7QWG - chains A and B of the 3 polymer chains in the assembly; structure by electron microscopy, 3.38 A resolution.

== Chain A (and B) ==
Protein: Transmembrane protein 106B
From: Homo sapiens
Notes: chain B of this document is another copy of the same molecule, construct and numbering; everything in this record applies to it too
UniProt: Q9NUM4 (T106B_HUMAN); numbering as in UniProt (aligned over 1-274)
Sequence (274 residues; each row starts with the number of its first residue):
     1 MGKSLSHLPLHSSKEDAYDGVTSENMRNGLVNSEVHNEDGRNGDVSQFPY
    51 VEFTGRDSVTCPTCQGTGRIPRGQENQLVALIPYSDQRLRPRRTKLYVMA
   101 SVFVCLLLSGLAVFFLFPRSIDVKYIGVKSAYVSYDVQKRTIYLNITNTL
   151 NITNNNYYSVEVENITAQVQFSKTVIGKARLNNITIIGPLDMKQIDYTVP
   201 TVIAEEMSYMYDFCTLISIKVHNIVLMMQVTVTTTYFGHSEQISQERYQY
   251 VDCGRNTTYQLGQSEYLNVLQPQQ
Unresolved in the structure: 1-119, 255-274
UniProt features mapped onto this chain:
  - modified residue: Ser33 (Phosphoserine)
  - lipidation: Gly2 (N-myristoyl glycine)
  - glycosylation (N-linked (GlcNAc...) asparagine): Asn145, Asn151, Asn164, Asn183, Asn256
  - natural variant: Asp252 (D252N: In HLD16)
  - mutagenesis: Met210 to Phe213 (Highly decreased number of infected cells by SARS-CoV-2. No effect on infection with HCoV-229E), Met210 (M210A: Decreased number of infected cells by SARS-CoV-2. No effect on infection with HCoV-229E), Phe213 (F213A: Decreased number of infected cells by SARS-CoV-2. No effect on infection with HCoV-229E)
Disulfides: Cys214-Cys253
Reported in the primary citation:
  - post-translational modification sites: Asn145, Asn151, Asn164, Asn183
  - conformationally variable residues: Ala167 to Ile187

== Interface between chain A and chain B ==
Pairs across the interface (320):
  Ser120(A) - Ser120(B)
  Ile121(A) - Ser120(B)  hydrogen bond (backbone-backbone)
  Ile121(A) - Ile121(B)
  Ile121(A) - Asp122(B)  hydrogen bond (backbone-backbone)
  Asp122(A) - Asp122(B)
  Asp122(A) - Val123(B)
  Val123(A) - Val123(B)
  Lys124(A) - Asp122(B)  salt bridge
  Lys124(A) - Val123(B)  hydrogen bond (backbone-backbone)
  Lys124(A) - Lys124(B)
  Lys124(A) - Tyr125(B)  hydrogen bond (backbone-backbone)
  Tyr125(A) - Tyr125(B)  hydrophobic
  Ile126(A) - Tyr125(B)  hydrogen bond (backbone-backbone)
  Ile126(A) - Ile126(B)
  Ile126(A) - Gly127(B)  hydrogen bond (backbone-backbone)
  Gly127(A) - Gly127(B)
  Val128(A) - Ile126(B)
  Val128(A) - Val128(B)  hydrogen bond (backbone-backbone)
  Val128(A) - Lys129(B)  hydrogen bond (backbone-backbone)
  Ser130(A) - Ile126(B)
  Ser130(A) - Ser130(B)
  Ser130(A) - Ala131(B)  hydrogen bond (backbone-backbone)
  Ala131(A) - Ala131(B)
  Ala131(A) - Tyr132(B)
  Tyr132(A) - Ala131(B)
  Tyr132(A) - Tyr132(B)  hydrogen bond (backbone-backbone)
  Val133(A) - Tyr132(B)  hydrogen bond (backbone-backbone)
  Val133(A) - Val133(B)
  Val133(A) - Ser134(B)  hydrogen bond (backbone-backbone)
  Ser134(A) - Ser134(B)
  Tyr135(A) - Ser134(B)  hydrogen bond (backbone-backbone)
  Tyr135(A) - Tyr135(B)  hydrophobic
  Tyr135(A) - Asp136(B)  hydrogen bond (backbone-backbone)
  Asp136(A) - Asp136(B)
  Val137(A) - Asp136(B)  hydrogen bond (backbone-backbone)
  Val137(A) - Val137(B)
  Val137(A) - Gln138(B)  hydrogen bond (backbone-backbone)
  Val137(A) - Thr141(B)
  Gln138(A) - Gln138(B)  hydrogen bond
  Gln138(A) - Lys139(B)  hydrogen bond (backbone-backbone)
  Gln138(A) - Thr141(B)  hydrogen bond (backbone-side chain)
  Lys139(A) - Lys139(B)
  Lys139(A) - Thr141(B)
  Arg140(A) - Lys139(B)  hydrogen bond (backbone-backbone)
  Arg140(A) - Arg140(B)
  Thr141(A) - Thr141(B)
  Thr141(A) - Ile142(B)  hydrogen bond (backbone-backbone)
  Ile142(A) - Ile142(B)
  Tyr143(A) - Ile142(B)  hydrogen bond (backbone-backbone)
  Tyr143(A) - Tyr143(B)
  Tyr143(A) - Leu144(B)  hydrogen bond (backbone-backbone)
  Tyr143(A) - Ile146(B)  hydrophobic
  Leu144(A) - Leu144(B)  hydrophobic
  Leu144(A) - Ile146(B)
  Asn145(A) - Asn145(B)
  Ile146(A) - Asn145(B)
  Ile146(A) - Ile146(B)
  Ile146(A) - Thr147(B)  hydrogen bond (backbone-backbone)
  Thr147(A) - Thr147(B)
  Asn148(A) - Thr147(B)  hydrogen bond (backbone-backbone)
  Asn148(A) - Asn148(B)
  Asn148(A) - Thr149(B)  hydrogen bond (backbone-backbone)
  Thr149(A) - Thr149(B)
  Leu150(A) - Thr149(B)  hydrogen bond (backbone-backbone)
  Leu150(A) - Leu150(B)
  Leu150(A) - Asn151(B)  hydrogen bond (backbone-backbone)
  Asn151(A) - Asn151(B)
  Ile152(A) - Tyr132(B)
  Ile152(A) - Asn151(B)  hydrogen bond (backbone-backbone)
  Ile152(A) - Ile152(B)
  Ile152(A) - Thr153(B)  hydrogen bond (backbone-backbone)
  Thr153(A) - Thr153(B)
  Asn154(A) - Tyr132(B)  hydrogen bond
  Asn154(A) - Thr153(B)  hydrogen bond (backbone-backbone)
  Asn154(A) - Asn154(B)  hydrogen bond
  Asn155(A) - Thr153(B)  hydrogen bond
  Asn155(A) - Asn154(B)
  Asn155(A) - Asn155(B)
  Asn156(A) - Asn155(B)  hydrogen bond (backbone-backbone)
  Asn156(A) - Asn156(B)  hydrogen bond
  Asn156(A) - Tyr157(B)  hydrogen bond (backbone-backbone)
  Tyr157(A) - Tyr157(B)  hydrophobic
  Tyr158(A) - Ile121(B)  hydrophobic
  Tyr158(A) - Tyr157(B)  hydrogen bond (backbone-backbone)
  Tyr158(A) - Tyr158(B)  hydrophobic
  Tyr158(A) - Ser159(B)  hydrogen bond (backbone-backbone)
  Ser159(A) - Ser159(B)
  Val160(A) - Ile121(B)  hydrophobic
  Val160(A) - Ser159(B)  hydrogen bond (backbone-backbone)
  Val160(A) - Val160(B)
  Val160(A) - Glu161(B)  hydrogen bond (backbone-backbone)
  Glu161(A) - Ser120(B)  hydrogen bond (side chain-backbone)
  Glu161(A) - Glu161(B)  hydrogen bond (backbone-backbone)
  Glu161(A) - Val162(B)  hydrogen bond (backbone-backbone)
  Glu161(A) - His239(B)  salt bridge
  Val162(A) - Ser159(B)
  Val162(A) - Val162(B)
  Glu163(A) - Val162(B)  hydrogen bond (backbone-backbone)
  Glu163(A) - Glu163(B)
  Glu163(A) - Asn164(B)  hydrogen bond (backbone-backbone)
  Asn164(A) - Asn164(B)  hydrogen bond
  Ile165(A) - Asn164(B)
  Ile165(A) - Ile165(B)
  Ile165(A) - Thr166(B)  hydrogen bond (backbone-backbone)
  Ile165(A) - Phe237(B)  hydrophobic
  Thr166(A) - Thr166(B)
  Ala167(A) - Thr166(B)  hydrogen bond (backbone-backbone)
  Ala167(A) - Ala167(B)
  Gln168(A) - Ala167(B)
  Gln168(A) - Gln168(B)
  Gln168(A) - Val169(B)  hydrogen bond (backbone-backbone)
  Gln168(A) - Phe237(B)
  Val169(A) - Gln168(B)
  Val169(A) - Val169(B)
  Gln170(A) - Gln168(B)  hydrogen bond
  Gln170(A) - Val169(B)  hydrogen bond (backbone-backbone)
  Gln170(A) - Gln170(B)  hydrogen bond
  Gln170(A) - Phe171(B)  hydrogen bond (backbone-backbone)
  Gln170(A) - Thr235(B)
  Gln170(A) - Tyr236(B)  hydrogen bond (side chain-backbone)
  Gln170(A) - Phe237(B)
  Phe171(A) - Phe171(B)  hydrophobic
  Ser172(A) - Phe171(B)  hydrogen bond (backbone-backbone)
  Ser172(A) - Ser172(B)
  Ser172(A) - Lys173(B)  hydrogen bond (backbone-backbone)
  Lys173(A) - Lys173(B)
  Thr174(A) - Lys173(B)  hydrogen bond (backbone-backbone)
  Thr174(A) - Thr174(B)
  Thr174(A) - Val175(B)  hydrogen bond (backbone-backbone)
  Val175(A) - Val175(B)
  Ile176(A) - Val175(B)  hydrogen bond (backbone-backbone)
  Ile176(A) - Gly177(B)
  Gly177(A) - Ala179(B)
  Lys178(A) - Lys178(B)
  Ala179(A) - Ala179(B)
  Ala179(A) - Arg180(B)  hydrogen bond (backbone-backbone)
  Arg180(A) - Arg180(B)
  Leu181(A) - Arg180(B)  hydrogen bond (backbone-backbone)
  Leu181(A) - Leu181(B)  hydrophobic
  Leu181(A) - Ile184(B)
  Leu181(A) - Thr185(B)  hydrogen bond (backbone-side chain)
  Asn182(A) - Arg180(B)  hydrogen bond (backbone-backbone)
  Asn182(A) - Leu181(B)
  Asn182(A) - Asn182(B)
  Asn182(A) - Asn183(B)  hydrogen bond (backbone-backbone)
  Asn182(A) - Ile184(B)  hydrogen bond (backbone-backbone)
  Asn183(A) - Asn183(B)
  Asn183(A) - Ile184(B)  hydrogen bond (backbone-backbone)
  Ile184(A) - Ile184(B)
  Thr185(A) - Ile184(B)  hydrogen bond (backbone-backbone)
  Thr185(A) - Thr185(B)
  Thr185(A) - Ile186(B)  hydrogen bond (backbone-backbone)
  Ile186(A) - Ile186(B)
  Ile187(A) - Ile186(B)  hydrogen bond (backbone-backbone)
  Ile187(A) - Ile187(B)
  Ile187(A) - Gly188(B)  hydrogen bond (backbone-backbone)
  Ile187(A) - Pro189(B)
  Pro189(A) - Pro189(B)
  Pro189(A) - Leu190(B)  hydrogen bond (backbone-backbone)
  Leu190(A) - Leu190(B)
  Asp191(A) - Leu190(B)  hydrogen bond (backbone-backbone)
  Asp191(A) - Asp191(B)
  Asp191(A) - Met192(B)  hydrogen bond (backbone-backbone)
  Asp191(A) - Lys193(B)  salt bridge
  Met192(A) - Met192(B)  hydrophobic
  Lys193(A) - Lys193(B)
  Lys193(A) - Gln194(B)  hydrogen bond (backbone-backbone)
  Gln194(A) - Gln194(B)  hydrogen bond
  Ile195(A) - Gln194(B)  hydrogen bond (backbone-backbone)
  Ile195(A) - Ile195(B)
  Ile195(A) - Asp196(B)  hydrogen bond (backbone-backbone)
  Asp196(A) - Asp196(B)
  Asp196(A) - Tyr197(B)  hydrogen bond (backbone-backbone)
  Tyr197(A) - Tyr197(B)
  Thr198(A) - Tyr197(B)  hydrogen bond (backbone-backbone)
  Thr198(A) - Thr198(B)
  Thr198(A) - Val199(B)  hydrogen bond (backbone-backbone)
  Pro200(A) - Val199(B)
  Pro200(A) - Pro200(B)
  Pro200(A) - Thr201(B)  hydrogen bond (backbone-backbone)
  Thr201(A) - Thr201(B)
  Val202(A) - Thr201(B)  hydrogen bond (backbone-backbone)
  Val202(A) - Val202(B)
  Val202(A) - Ile203(B)  hydrogen bond (backbone-backbone)
  Ile203(A) - Ile203(B)
  Ala204(A) - Ile203(B)  hydrogen bond (backbone-backbone)
  Ala204(A) - Ala204(B)
  Glu205(A) - Ala204(B)
  Glu205(A) - Glu205(B)  hydrogen bond (backbone-backbone)
  Glu205(A) - Glu206(B)  hydrogen bond (backbone-backbone)
  Met207(A) - Glu206(B)
  Met207(A) - Met207(B)
  Met207(A) - Ser208(B)  hydrogen bond (backbone-backbone)
  Ser208(A) - Ser208(B)
  Tyr209(A) - Ser208(B)  hydrogen bond (backbone-backbone)
  Tyr209(A) - Tyr209(B)  hydrophobic
  Tyr209(A) - Met210(B)  hydrogen bond (backbone-backbone)
  Tyr209(A) - Asp212(B)
  Met210(A) - Met210(B)
  Tyr211(A) - Met210(B)  hydrogen bond (backbone-backbone)
  Tyr211(A) - Tyr211(B)  hydrophobic
  Asp212(A) - Asp212(B)
  Asp212(A) - Phe213(B)  hydrogen bond (backbone-backbone)
  Phe213(A) - Phe213(B)  hydrophobic
  Phe213(A) - Cys214(B)  hydrogen bond (backbone-backbone)
  Phe213(A) - Cys253(B)
  Cys214(A) - Cys214(B)
  Cys214(A) - Cys253(B)  hydrophobic
  Thr215(A) - Cys214(B)  hydrogen bond (backbone-backbone)
  Thr215(A) - Thr215(B)
  Thr215(A) - Leu216(B)  hydrogen bond (backbone-backbone)
  Leu216(A) - Leu216(B)
  Leu216(A) - Tyr250(B)  hydrophobic
  Leu216(A) - Val251(B)  hydrophobic
  Ile217(A) - Leu216(B)  hydrogen bond (backbone-backbone)
  Ile217(A) - Ile217(B)
  Ile217(A) - Ser218(B)  hydrogen bond (backbone-backbone)
  Ser218(A) - Ser218(B)
  Ile219(A) - Pro200(B)  hydrophobic
  Ile219(A) - Val202(B)  hydrophobic
  Ile219(A) - Ser218(B)  hydrogen bond (backbone-backbone)
  Lys220(A) - Asp196(B)  salt bridge
  Lys220(A) - Thr198(B)
  Lys220(A) - Ser218(B)
  Lys220(A) - Ile219(B)
  Lys220(A) - Lys220(B)
  Lys220(A) - Val221(B)  hydrogen bond (backbone-backbone)
  Val221(A) - Ser218(B)
  Val221(A) - Val221(B)
  His222(A) - Val221(B)  hydrogen bond (backbone-backbone)
  His222(A) - His222(B)
  His222(A) - Asn223(B)
  Asn223(A) - Asn223(B)  hydrogen bond
  Asn223(A) - Ile224(B)
  Asn223(A) - Glu246(B)  hydrogen bond
  Asn223(A) - Tyr248(B)
  Ile224(A) - Ile224(B)
  Ile224(A) - Ser244(B)
  Ile224(A) - Glu246(B)
  Val225(A) - Ile224(B)  hydrogen bond (backbone-backbone)
  Val225(A) - Val225(B)
  Val225(A) - Leu226(B)  hydrogen bond (backbone-backbone)
  Leu226(A) - Leu226(B)
  Leu226(A) - Gln242(B)
  Met227(A) - Leu226(B)  hydrogen bond (backbone-backbone)
  Met227(A) - Met227(B)
  Met227(A) - Met228(B)  hydrogen bond (backbone-backbone)
  Met227(A) - Gln242(B)
  Met228(A) - Met228(B)
  Met228(A) - Gln229(B)  hydrogen bond (backbone-backbone)
  Met228(A) - Ser240(B)  hydrogen bond
  Met228(A) - Gln242(B)
  Gln229(A) - Gln229(B)
  Val230(A) - Lys193(B)
  Val230(A) - Ile195(B)  hydrophobic
  Val230(A) - Gln229(B)  hydrogen bond (backbone-backbone)
  Val230(A) - Val230(B)
  Val230(A) - Thr231(B)  hydrogen bond (backbone-backbone)
  Thr231(A) - Thr231(B)
  Thr231(A) - Val232(B)
  Thr231(A) - Thr234(B)
  Val232(A) - Pro189(B)  hydrophobic
  Val232(A) - Asp191(B)
  Val232(A) - Lys193(B)
  Val232(A) - Thr231(B)
  Val232(A) - Val232(B)  hydrogen bond (backbone-backbone)
  Thr233(A) - Pro189(B)
  Thr233(A) - Val232(B)  hydrogen bond (backbone-backbone)
  Thr233(A) - Thr233(B)
  Thr233(A) - Thr234(B)  hydrogen bond (backbone-backbone)
  Thr234(A) - Thr234(B)
  Thr235(A) - Thr234(B)  hydrogen bond (backbone-backbone)
  Thr235(A) - Thr235(B)
  Thr235(A) - Tyr236(B)  hydrogen bond (backbone-backbone)
  Tyr236(A) - Tyr236(B)  hydrophobic
  Tyr236(A) - Gly238(B)
  Tyr236(A) - Ser240(B)  hydrogen bond
  Phe237(A) - Tyr236(B)  hydrogen bond (backbone-backbone)
  Phe237(A) - Phe237(B)  hydrophobic
  Phe237(A) - Gly238(B)  hydrogen bond (backbone-backbone)
  Gly238(A) - Gly238(B)
  His239(A) - Gly238(B)  hydrogen bond (backbone-backbone)
  His239(A) - His239(B)
  His239(A) - Ser240(B)  hydrogen bond (backbone-backbone)
  Ser240(A) - Ser240(B)
  Glu241(A) - Ser120(B)  hydrogen bond
  Glu241(A) - Ser240(B)  hydrogen bond (backbone-backbone)
  Glu241(A) - Glu241(B)
  Glu241(A) - Gln242(B)  hydrogen bond (backbone-backbone)
  Gln242(A) - Gln242(B)  hydrogen bond
  Ile243(A) - Ser120(B)
  Ile243(A) - Val123(B)  hydrophobic
  Ile243(A) - Gln242(B)  hydrogen bond (backbone-backbone)
  Ile243(A) - Ile243(B)
  Ile243(A) - Ser244(B)  hydrogen bond (backbone-backbone)
  Ser244(A) - Ser244(B)
  Gln245(A) - Val123(B)  hydrogen bond (side chain-backbone)
  Gln245(A) - Lys124(B)
  Gln245(A) - Tyr125(B)  hydrogen bond (side chain-backbone)
  Gln245(A) - Ser244(B)  hydrogen bond (backbone-backbone)
  Gln245(A) - Gln245(B)  hydrogen bond
  Gln245(A) - Glu246(B)  hydrogen bond (backbone-backbone)
  Glu246(A) - Glu246(B)
  Arg247(A) - Tyr125(B)
  Arg247(A) - Glu246(B)  hydrogen bond (backbone-backbone)
  Arg247(A) - Arg247(B)
  Arg247(A) - Tyr248(B)  hydrogen bond (backbone-backbone)
  Tyr248(A) - Tyr248(B)  hydrophobic
  Gln249(A) - Tyr248(B)  hydrogen bond (backbone-backbone)
  Gln249(A) - Gln249(B)
  Gln249(A) - Tyr250(B)  hydrogen bond (backbone-backbone)
  Tyr250(A) - Tyr250(B)
  Tyr250(A) - Val251(B)  hydrogen bond (backbone-backbone)
  Val251(A) - Val251(B)
  Asp252(A) - Val251(B)  hydrogen bond (backbone-backbone)
  Asp252(A) - Asp252(B)
  Asp252(A) - Cys253(B)  hydrogen bond (backbone-backbone)
  Cys253(A) - Cys253(B)  hydrophobic
  Cys253(A) - Gly254(B)
  Gly254(A) - Gly254(B)
Also at the interface, not in a pair above, chain A (135 interface residues in all): Lys129, Gly188, Val199, Glu206
Also at the interface, not in a pair above, chain B (135 interface residues in all): Ile176

== In short ==
The chain A/chain B interface involves 135 residues from each chain, with 138 hydrogen bonds and 4 salt
bridges. Polar pairs include Lys124(A)-Asp122(B), Glu161(A)-His239(B) and Asp191(A)-Lys193(B). From UniProt: 4
mutagenesis sites on chain A. The paper reports modification sites Asn145(A), Asn151(A) and Asn164(A) among
others; conformational variability at Ala167(A).
Chain A and chain B are both Transmembrane protein 106B (Homo sapiens); the structure, TMEM106B filaments with
Fold IIa from Multiple system atrophy (case 19), was determined by electron microscopy, deposited together
with 7QVC, 7QVF, 7QWL and 7QWM.
